4RKU - chains C and D of the 17 polymer chains in the assembly; structure by X-ray diffraction, 3.00 A resolution.

Chain C:
Molecule: Photosystem I iron-sulfur center
From: Pisum sativum
Notes: EC 1.97.1.12
Reference sequence: P10793 (PSAC_PEA); residues 2-81 here = UniProt positions 2-81
Amino-acid sequence (80 residues; row label = number of the first residue in the row):
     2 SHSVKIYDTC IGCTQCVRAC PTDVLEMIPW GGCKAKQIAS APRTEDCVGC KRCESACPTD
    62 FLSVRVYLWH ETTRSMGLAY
Ion coordination: 4Fe-4S cluster Fe near Cys48 (its only coordinating residue here)
Ligand contacts:
  - 4Fe-4S cluster (SF4), molecule 1: Val5, Cys21, Pro22, Thr23, Val25, Leu26, Cys48, Val49, Gly50, Cys51, Lys52, Arg53, Cys54, Val67
  - 4Fe-4S cluster (SF4), molecule 2: Ile7, Cys11, Ile12, Gly13, Cys14, Thr15, Gln16, Cys17, Met28, Ala40, Ala57, Cys58, Pro59, Thr60, Ser64, Val65

Chain D:
Molecule: Photosystem I reaction center subunit II, chloroplastic
From: Pisum sativum
Amino-acid sequence (137 residues; each row starts with the number of its first residue):
    71 TPPELDPNTP SPIFGGSTGG LLRKAQVEEF YVITWESPKE QIFEMPTGGA AIMREGPNLL
   131 KLARKEQCLA LGTRLRSKYK IKYQFYRVFP SGEVQYLHPK DGVYPEKVNP GRQGVGVNFR
   191 SIGKNVSPIE VKFTGKQ

Interface between chain C and chain D:
Contacting residue pairs (59):
  Ser4(C) - Lys206(D)
  Lys6(C) - Gly186(D)
  Lys6(C) - Asn188(D)
  Lys6(C) - Lys206(D)
  Lys6(C) - Gln207(D)
  Ile7(C) - Gly186(D)  hydrogen bond (backbone-backbone)
  Ile7(C) - Val187(D)
  Ile7(C) - Asn188(D)  hydrogen bond (backbone-backbone)
  Tyr8(C) - Asn188(D)
  Tyr8(C) - Ser191(D)
  Tyr8(C) - Ile192(D)
  Tyr8(C) - Asn195(D)  hydrogen bond
  Asp9(C) - Asn188(D)  hydrogen bond (backbone-backbone)
  Asp9(C) - Phe189(D)
  Asp9(C) - Ser191(D)  hydrogen bond (side chain-backbone)
  Thr15(C) - Glu176(D)
  Val18(C) - Pro175(D)  hydrophobic
  Val18(C) - Glu176(D)
  Pro22(C) - Glu136(D)
  Pro22(C) - Leu139(D)
  Thr23(C) - Lys135(D)
  Thr23(C) - Glu136(D)
  Asp24(C) - Leu139(D)
  Asp24(C) - His168(D)  salt bridge
  Asp24(C) - Pro175(D)
  Leu26(C) - Pro175(D)
  Glu27(C) - Pro175(D)
  Glu27(C) - Arg182(D)  salt bridge
  Met28(C) - Pro175(D)  hydrogen bond (backbone-backbone)
  Met28(C) - Glu176(D)
  Met28(C) - Arg182(D)  hydrogen bond (backbone-side chain)
  Ile29(C) - Arg182(D)
  Ile29(C) - Gln183(D)
  Pro30(C) - Val178(D)
  Pro30(C) - Asn179(D)
  Trp31(C) - Phe189(D)
  Gln38(C) - Val178(D)
  Ala40(C) - Val187(D)
  Ser41(C) - Gln183(D)
  Ser41(C) - Gly184(D)  hydrogen bond (side chain-backbone)
  Ala42(C) - Gly184(D)
  Ala42(C) - Val185(D)
  Pro43(C) - Val185(D)  hydrophobic
  Arg44(C) - Lys170(D)
  Asp47(C) - Lys135(D)  salt bridge
  Asp47(C) - Arg157(D)  salt bridge
  Phe62(C) - Ile192(D)  hydrophobic
  Tyr68(C) - Ile192(D)
  Tyr68(C) - Lys206(D)
  Thr74(C) - Glu98(D)
  Arg75(C) - Glu99(D)  salt bridge
  Arg75(C) - Tyr101(D)  hydrogen bond
  Arg75(C) - Arg157(D)
  Gly78(C) - Arg134(D)  hydrogen bond (backbone-side chain)
  Leu79(C) - Lys94(D)
  Leu79(C) - Arg134(D)
  Ala80(C) - Arg134(D)
  Tyr81(C) - Leu92(D)  hydrophobic
  Tyr81(C) - Lys94(D)
Interface residues without a listed pair, chain C (40 interface residues in all): Thr10, Arg19, Cys21, Ile39, Val49, Arg53, Leu63, Arg66, Trp70
Interface residues without a listed pair, chain D (35 interface residues in all): Gln137, Leu167, Asp171, Pro180, Arg190, Thr204

Overview:
40 residues of chain C and 35 residues of chain D are in contact; the contacts include 10 hydrogen bonds and 5
salt bridges. Polar contacts include Asp24(C)-His168(D), Glu27(C)-Arg182(D) and Asp47(C)-Lys135(D). Bound to
chain C: 4Fe-4S cluster.
Chain C is Photosystem I iron-sulfur center and chain D is Photosystem I reaction center subunit II,
chloroplastic, both from Pisum sativum; the structure, Crystal structure of plant Photosystem I at 3 Angstrom
resolution, was determined by X-ray diffraction.
